PDB entry 2WIN | X-ray diffraction, 3.90 A resolution | chains A and G of the 8 polymer chains in the assembly

[Chain A (and G)]
Name: Complement C3 beta chain
Organism: Homo sapiens
Notes: fragment: complement c3b beta chain, residues 23-667; chain G of this document is another copy of the same molecule, construct and numbering; everything in this record applies to it too
Reference sequence: P01024 (CO3_HUMAN); residues 1-645 here correspond to UniProt positions 23-667 (UniProt number = residue number + 22)
Sequence (645 residues; row label = number of the first residue in the row):
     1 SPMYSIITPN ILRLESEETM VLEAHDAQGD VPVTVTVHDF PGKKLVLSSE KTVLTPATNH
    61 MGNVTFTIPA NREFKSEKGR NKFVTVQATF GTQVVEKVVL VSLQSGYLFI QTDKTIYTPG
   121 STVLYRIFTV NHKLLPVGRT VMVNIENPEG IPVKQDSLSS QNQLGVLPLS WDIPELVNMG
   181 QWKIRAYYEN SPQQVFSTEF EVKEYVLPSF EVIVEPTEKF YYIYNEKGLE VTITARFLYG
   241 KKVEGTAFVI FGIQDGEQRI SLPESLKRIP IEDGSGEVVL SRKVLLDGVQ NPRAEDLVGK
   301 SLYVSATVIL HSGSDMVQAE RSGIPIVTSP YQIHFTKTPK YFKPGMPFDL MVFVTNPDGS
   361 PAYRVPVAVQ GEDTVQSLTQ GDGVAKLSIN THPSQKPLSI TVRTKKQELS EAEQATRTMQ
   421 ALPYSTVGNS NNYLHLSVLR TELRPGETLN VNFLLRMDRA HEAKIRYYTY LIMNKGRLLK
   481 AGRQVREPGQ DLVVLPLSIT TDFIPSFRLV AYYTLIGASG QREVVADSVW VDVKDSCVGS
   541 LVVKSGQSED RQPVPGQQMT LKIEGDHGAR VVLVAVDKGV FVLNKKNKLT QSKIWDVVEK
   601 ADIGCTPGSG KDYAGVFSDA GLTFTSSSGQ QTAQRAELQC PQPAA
Unresolved in the structure: 73-77, 291-292
Disulfide bonds: Cys605-Cys640
Glycans and other covalent adducts: N-acetylglucosamine (NAG) linked to Asn63
Swiss-Prot annotation at these positions:
  - site: Ser519, Gly520 (Microbial infection: Cleavage)
  - modified residue (Phosphoserine): Ser16, Ser48, Ser275, Ser281
  - glycosylation: Asn63 (N-linked (GlcNAc...) asparagine)

[Chain A / chain G interface]
Residue-residue contacts - 8 pairs, chain A then chain G:
  Arg364(A) with Pro445(G)
  Leu378(A) with Gly446(G)
  Lys386(A) with Asn450(G)
  Leu439(A) with Leu439(G), hydrophobic
  Gly446(A) with Leu378(G)
  Asn450(A) with Lys386(G)
  Arg459(A) with Arg459(G)
  Asp491(A) with Asp491(G)
Also at the interface, not in a pair above, chain A (20 interface residues in all): Pro347, Val375, Gln376, Ser377, Ser388, Asn390, Thr448, Gln490, Leu492, Val493, Val494, Pro496
Also at the interface, not in a pair above, chain G (19 interface residues in all): Pro347, Val375, Gln376, Ser388, Asn390, Thr391, Thr448, Gln490, Leu492, Val494, Pro496

[Overview]
20 residues of chain A face 19 of chain G across their interface. N-acetylglucosamine is covalently linked to
Asn63(A).
Chain A and chain G are both Complement C3 beta chain (Homo sapiens); the structure, C3 convertase (C3bBb)
stabilized by SCIN, was determined by X-ray diffraction.
